Entry 7VAP (electron microscopy, 3.00 A resolution); this record covers chains B and H of the 12 polymer chains in the assembly.

# Chain B
Protein: V-type ATP synthase alpha chain
From: Thermus thermophilus HB8
Notes: EC 7.1.2.2
UniProtKB: Q56403 (VATA_THET8); numbering as in UniProt (aligned over 1-578)
Chain sequence (578 residues; each row starts with the number of its first residue):
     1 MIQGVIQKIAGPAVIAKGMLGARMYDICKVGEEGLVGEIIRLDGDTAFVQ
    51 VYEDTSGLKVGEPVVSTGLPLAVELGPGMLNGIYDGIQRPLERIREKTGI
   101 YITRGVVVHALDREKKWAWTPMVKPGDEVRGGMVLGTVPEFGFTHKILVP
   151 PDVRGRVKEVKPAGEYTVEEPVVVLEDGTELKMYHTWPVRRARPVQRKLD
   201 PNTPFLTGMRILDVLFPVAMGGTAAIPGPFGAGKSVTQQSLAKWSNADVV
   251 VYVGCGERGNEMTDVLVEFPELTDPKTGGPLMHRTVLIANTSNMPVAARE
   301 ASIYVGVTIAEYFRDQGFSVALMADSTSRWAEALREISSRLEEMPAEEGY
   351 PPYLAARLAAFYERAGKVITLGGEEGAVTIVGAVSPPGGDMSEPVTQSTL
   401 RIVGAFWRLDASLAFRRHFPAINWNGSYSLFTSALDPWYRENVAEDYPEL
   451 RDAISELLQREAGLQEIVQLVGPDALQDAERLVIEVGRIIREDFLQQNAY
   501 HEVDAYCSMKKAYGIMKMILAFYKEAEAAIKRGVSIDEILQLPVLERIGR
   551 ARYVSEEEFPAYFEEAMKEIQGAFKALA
Sequence notes: conflict Ala-232 (Ser in Q56403), Ser-235 (Thr in Q56403)
Ligand contacts: ATP (adenosine-5'-triphosphate): Pro-229, Phe-230, Gly-231, Ala-232, Gly-233, Lys-234, Ser-235, Val-236, Phe-419, Pro-420, Gln-497, Asn-498, Ala-499, Tyr-500

# Chain H
Protein: V-type ATP synthase subunit F
From: Thermus thermophilus HB8
UniProtKB: P74903 (VATF_THET8); numbering as in UniProt (aligned over 1-104)
Chain sequence (104 residues; numbered 1 to 104; the number before each row is that of its first residue):
     1 MAVIADPETAQGFRLAGLEGYGASSAEEAQSLLETLVERGGYALVAVDEA
    51 LLPDPERAVERLMRGRDLPVLLPIAGLKEAFQGHDVEGYMRELVRKTIGF
   101 DIKL

# How chain B and chain H interact
Pairs across the interface (11):
  Glu-466(B) / Phe-100(H)
  Ile-467(B) / Phe-100(H)  hydrophobic
  Ile-467(B) / Ile-102(H)  hydrophobic
  Leu-470(B) / Phe-100(H)  hydrophobic
  Val-471(B) / Phe-100(H)  hydrophobic
  Asp-474(B) / Leu-104(H)
  Ala-475(B) / Ile-102(H)
  Ala-475(B) / Leu-104(H)
  Leu-476(B) / Ile-102(H)  hydrophobic
  Leu-476(B) / Leu-104(H)
  Gln-477(B) / Leu-104(H)
Interface residues without a listed pair, chain B (9 interface residues in all): Glu-480
Interface residues without a listed pair, chain H (4 interface residues in all): Lys-103

# Summary
9 residues of chain B and 4 residues of chain H are in contact. Bound to chain B: ATP.
Chain B is V-type ATP synthase alpha chain and chain H is V-type ATP synthase subunit F, both from Thermus
thermophilus HB8; the structure, V1EG of V/A-ATPase from Thermus thermophilus, high ATP, state2-2, was
determined by electron microscopy together with 7VAI, 7VAJ, 7VAK, 7VAL, 7VAM, 7VAN and 11 further entries from
the same study.
